Entry 3MQP (X-ray diffraction, 2.24 A resolution); this record covers chains A and B.

== Chain A ==
Molecule: Bcl-2-related protein A1
Organism: Homo sapiens
UniProtKB: Q16548 (B2LA1_HUMAN); residue numbers follow UniProt; this construct covers 1-151
Sequence (161 residues; numbered -9 to 151; the number before each row is that of its first residue; numbers below 1 keep their minus sign (Met-9 is residue -9)):
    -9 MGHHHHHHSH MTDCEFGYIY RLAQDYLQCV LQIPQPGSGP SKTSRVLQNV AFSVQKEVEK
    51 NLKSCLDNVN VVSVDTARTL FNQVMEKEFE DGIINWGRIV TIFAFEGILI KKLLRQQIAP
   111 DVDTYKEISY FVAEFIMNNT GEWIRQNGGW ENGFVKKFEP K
Not modelled in the structure: -9 to 1
Construct notes: expression tag (-9 to 0)
Swiss-Prot annotation at these positions:
  - motif: Lys77 to Gly97 (BH1), Glu132 to Lys147 (BH2)

== Chain B ==
Molecule: Phorbol-12-myristate-13-acetate-induced protein 1
Notes: fragment: NOXA BH3 peptide, residues 19-43
UniProtKB: Q13794 (APR_HUMAN); numbering as in UniProt (aligned over 19-43)
Sequence (25 residues; each row starts with the number of its first residue):
    19 AELEVECATQ LRRFGDKLNF RQKLL
Swiss-Prot annotation at these positions:
  - region: Lys41 to Leu43 (Required for mitochondrial location)
  - motif: Leu29 to Asn37 (BH3)
  - mutagenesis: Leu29 (L29A: Reduced interaction with BAX; L29E: Loss of interaction with MCL1 and of increased MCL1 degradation; when associated with E-32 and E-32), Phe32 (F32E: Loss of interaction with MCL1 and of increased MCL1 degradation; when associated with E-29 and E-36; F32I: Alters specificity of protein interaction and enhances pro-apoptotic activity ...), Lys35 (K35E: Alters specificity of protein interaction and enhances pro-apoptotic activity; when associated with I-32), Leu36 (L36E: Loss of interaction with MCL1 and of increased MCL1 degradation; when associated with E-29 and E-32)

== Interface between chain A and chain B ==
Pairs across the interface (42; chain A residue first):
  Val44(A) with Leu36(B), hydrophobic
  Val48(A) with Leu29(B), hydrophobic; Phe32(B), hydrophobic
  Asn51(A) with Phe32(B)
  Leu52(A) with Glu24(B); Cys25(B), hydrophobic; Gln28(B)
  Cys55(A) with Leu21(B), hydrophobic; Glu24(B); Cys25(B), hydrophobic
  Asn58(A) with Leu21(B)
  Val59(A) with Leu21(B), hydrophobic
  Gln73(A) with Glu22(B), hydrogen bond
  Val74(A) with Cys25(B), hydrophobic; Ala26(B); Leu29(B), hydrophobic
  Met75(A) with Leu29(B), hydrophobic
  Lys77(A) with Ala26(B); Arg30(B), hydrogen bond (backbone-side chain)
  Glu78(A) with Ala26(B); Leu29(B); Arg30(B), hydrogen bond (backbone-side chain)
  Glu80(A) with Arg30(B)
  Asp81(A) with Arg30(B), salt bridge
  Asn85(A) with Gly33(B); Asp34(B), hydrogen bond; Asn37(B)
  Trp86(A) with Asn37(B), hydrogen bond (backbone-side chain)
  Gly87(A) with Gly33(B); Leu36(B); Asn37(B), hydrogen bond (backbone-side chain)
  Arg88(A) with Arg30(B); Gly33(B); Asp34(B), salt bridge
  Val90(A) with Leu36(B), hydrophobic
  Thr91(A) with Leu29(B); Gly33(B)
  Phe95(A) with Leu29(B), hydrophobic
  Lys147(A) with Asn37(B), hydrogen bond; Gln40(B)
  Phe148(A) with Leu36(B), hydrophobic; Gln40(B)
Also at the interface, not in a pair above, chain A (27 interface residues in all): Val40, Glu47, Leu56, Phe79
Also at the interface, not in a pair above, chain B (15 interface residues in all): Val23

== In short ==
The interface between chain A and chain B involves 27 residues on one side and 15 on the other, with 7
hydrogen bonds and 2 salt bridges. Polar pairs include Asp81(A)-Arg30(B), Arg88(A)-Asp34(B) and
Gln73(A)-Glu22(B). From UniProt: 4 mutagenesis sites on chain B.
Chain A is Bcl-2-related protein A1 (Homo sapiens) and chain B is Phorbol-12-myristate-13-acetate-induced
protein 1; the structure, Crystal Structure of human BFL-1 in complex with NOXA BH3 peptide, Northeast
Structural Genomics Consortium Target ..., was determined by X-ray diffraction.
